Entry 3OY6 (X-ray diffraction, 2.31 A resolution); this record covers chains U and P.

[Chain U]
Protein: Urokinase-type plasminogen activator
Organism: Homo sapiens
Notes: EC 3.4.21.73; fragment: c-terminal domain
UniProt: P00749 (UROK_HUMAN); the construct lacks a stretch of the UniProt sequence and is renumbered around it, so the offset changes along the chain: 16-37 = UniProt 179-200; 38-60 = UniProt 205-227; 63-97 = UniProt 234-268; 98-110 = UniProt 271-283; 5 more segments
Amino-acid sequence (253 residues; row label = number of the first residue in the row; note: 1 number in that range is skipped by the numbering (no residue carries it; nothing is unmodelled there); a row labelled like 37A-37D holds insertion residues (37A, then the next letters in order)):
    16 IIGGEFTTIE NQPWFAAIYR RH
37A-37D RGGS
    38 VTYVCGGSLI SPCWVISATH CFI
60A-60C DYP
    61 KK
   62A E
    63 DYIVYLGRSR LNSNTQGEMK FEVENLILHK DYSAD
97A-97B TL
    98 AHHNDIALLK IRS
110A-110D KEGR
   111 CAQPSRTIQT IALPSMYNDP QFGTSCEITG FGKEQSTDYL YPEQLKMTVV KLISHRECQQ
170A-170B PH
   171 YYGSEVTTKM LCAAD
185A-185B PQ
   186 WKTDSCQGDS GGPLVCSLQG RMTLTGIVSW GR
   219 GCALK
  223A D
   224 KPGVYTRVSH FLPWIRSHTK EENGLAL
Unresolved in the structure: 245-250
Cystine bridges: Cys42-Cys58, Cys50-Cys111, Cys136-Cys201, Cys168-Cys182, Cys191-Cys220
Sequence notes: engineered mutation Ala122 (Cys299 in P00749), Gln145 (Asn322 in P00749)
UniProt features mapped onto this chain:
  - active site (Charge relay system): His57, Asp102, Ser195
  - modified residue: Ser146 (Phosphoserine)

[Chain P]
Protein: MH036
Amino-acid sequence (23 residues; row label = number of the first residue in the row):
    1G M
    1F G
    1E S
    1D A
    1C D
    1B G
    1A A
     1 CSWRGLENHR MCGAAG
Unresolved in the structure: 1G, 1F, 1E, 1D, 13-16
Cystine bridges: Cys1-Cys12

[Chain U / chain P interface]
Residue-residue contacts - 41 pairs, chain U then chain P:
  Arg35(U) - Asn8(P)  hydrogen bond
  Val41(U) - Glu7(P)
  Val41(U) - Asn8(P)
  Cys42(U) - Glu7(P)
  His57(U) - Gly5(P)  hydrogen bond (side chain-backbone)
  His57(U) - Glu7(P)  salt bridge
  His57(U) - His9(P)  hydrogen bond (backbone-side chain)
  Cys58(U) - Asn8(P)  hydrogen bond (backbone-side chain)
  Ile60(U) - His9(P)
  Asp60A(U) - Asn8(P)
  Asp60A(U) - His9(P)  salt bridge
  Asp60A(U) - Arg10(P)  hydrogen bond (side chain-backbone)
  Tyr60B(U) - Asn8(P)
  Tyr60B(U) - Arg10(P)
  Tyr64(U) - Asn8(P)  hydrogen bond
  Leu97B(U) - Trp3(P)  hydrophobic
  His99(U) - Gly5(P)  hydrogen bond (side chain-backbone)
  Asp189(U) - Arg4(P)  salt bridge
  Ser190(U) - Arg4(P)  hydrogen bond
  Cys191(U) - Arg4(P)
  Gln192(U) - Cys1(P)  hydrogen bond (side chain-backbone)
  Gln192(U) - Ser2(P)
  Gln192(U) - Trp3(P)
  Gln192(U) - Arg4(P)
  Gln192(U) - Glu7(P)
  Gly193(U) - Glu7(P)  hydrogen bond (backbone-side chain)
  Ser195(U) - Arg4(P)
  Ser195(U) - Gly5(P)
  Ser195(U) - Glu7(P)  hydrogen bond
  Ser214(U) - Arg4(P)
  Ser214(U) - Gly5(P)  hydrogen bond (backbone-backbone)
  Trp215(U) - Arg4(P)
  Gly216(U) - Trp3(P)
  Gly216(U) - Arg4(P)
  Arg217(U) - Asp1C(P)  salt bridge
  Arg217(U) - Trp3(P)
  Gly219(U) - Asp1C(P)
  Gly219(U) - Trp3(P)
  Gly219(U) - Arg4(P)  hydrogen bond (backbone-side chain)
  Cys220(U) - Arg4(P)
  Gly226(U) - Arg4(P)
Also at the interface, not in a pair above, chain U (30 interface residues in all): Phe59, Lys143, Asp194, Val213, Leu222, Tyr228
Also at the interface, not in a pair above, chain P (11 interface residues in all): Leu6

[Summary]
The interface between chain U and chain P involves 30 residues on one side and 11 on the other, with 13
hydrogen bonds and 4 salt bridges. Among the polar pairs are His57(U)-Glu7(P), Asp60A(U)-His9(P) and
Asp189(U)-Arg4(P). From UniProt: 3 active-site residues on chain U.
Chain U is Urokinase-type plasminogen activator (Homo sapiens) and chain P is MH036; the structure, The
crystal structure of uPA complex with peptide inhibitor MH036 at pH4.6, was determined by X-ray diffraction
together with 3OX7 and 3OY5 from the same study.
